6G1U - chain A; structure by X-ray diffraction, 1.79 A resolution.

== Chain A ==
Protein: Acetylcholinesterase
Source organism: Tetronarce californica
Notes: EC 3.1.1.7
UniProtKB: P04058 (ACES_TETCF); residues 1-565 here correspond to UniProt positions 22-586 (UniProt number = residue number + 21)
Sequence (565 residues; each row starts with the number of its first residue):
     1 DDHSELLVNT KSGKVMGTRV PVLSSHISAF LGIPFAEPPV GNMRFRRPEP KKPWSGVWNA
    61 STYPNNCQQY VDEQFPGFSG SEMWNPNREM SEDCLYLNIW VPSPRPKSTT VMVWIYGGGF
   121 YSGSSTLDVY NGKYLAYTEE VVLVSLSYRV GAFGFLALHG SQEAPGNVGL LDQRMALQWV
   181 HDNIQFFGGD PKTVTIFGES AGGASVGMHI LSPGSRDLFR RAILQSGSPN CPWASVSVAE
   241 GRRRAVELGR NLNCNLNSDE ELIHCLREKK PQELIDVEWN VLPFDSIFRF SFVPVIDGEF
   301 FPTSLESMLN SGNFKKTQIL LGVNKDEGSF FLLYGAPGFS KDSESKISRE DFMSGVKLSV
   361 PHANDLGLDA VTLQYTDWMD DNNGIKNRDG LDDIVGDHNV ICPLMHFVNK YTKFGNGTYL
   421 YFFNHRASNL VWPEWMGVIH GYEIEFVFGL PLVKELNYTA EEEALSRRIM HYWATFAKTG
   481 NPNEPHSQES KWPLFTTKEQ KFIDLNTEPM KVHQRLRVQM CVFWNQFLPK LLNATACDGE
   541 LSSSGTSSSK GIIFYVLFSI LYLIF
Disordered / not traced: 1-3, 536-565
Disulfides: Cys67-Cys94, Cys254-Cys265, Cys402-Cys521
Covalently attached groups: N-acetylglucosamine (NAG) linked to Asn59, Asn416, Asn457
Ligand contacts:
  - 9-Amino-6-chloro-1 (E1K; 6-chloranyl-10-methyl-1,2,3,4-tetrahydroacridin-10-ium-9-amine), molecule 1: Tyr70, Tyr121, Trp279, Asn280, Leu282, Ser286, Tyr334
  - 9-Amino-6-chloro-1 (E1K), molecule 2: Tyr70, Gln74, Asp285, Ser286, Tyr334, Gly335
  - 9-Amino-6-chloro-1 (E1K), molecule 3: Asp72, Gly80, Ser81, Trp84, Gly117, Gly118, Tyr130, Glu199, Phe330, Tyr334, Trp432, Met436, Ile439, His440, Gly441, Tyr442
UniProt features mapped onto this chain:
  - active site: Ser200 (Acyl-ester intermediate), Glu327 (Charge relay system), His440 (Charge relay system)
  - lipidation: Ser543 (GPI-anchor amidated serine)
  - glycosylation (N-linked (GlcNAc...) asparagine): Asn59, Asn416, Asn457, Asn533
What the authors report for this chain:
  - binding site for 9-Amino-6-chloro-1: Trp84, Trp279, Phe330, His440
  - catalytic residues: Ser200, His440 (citing earlier work)

== In short ==
Chain A binds 3 copies of 9-Amino-6-chloro-1. Covalently linked N-acetylglucosamine: at Asn59, Asn416 and
Asn457. UniProt lists 3 active-site residues. The paper reports catalytic residues Ser200 and His440; a
binding site for 9-Amino-6-chloro-1 at Trp84, Trp279 and Phe330 among others.
Chain A is Acetylcholinesterase (Tetronarce californica); the structure, Crystal structure of Torpedo
Californica acetylcholinesterase in complex with 9-Amino-6-chloro-1,2,3,4-tetrahydro-10-methylacridin-10-ium,
was determined by X-ray diffraction (same publication as 6G1V and 6G1W).
